Entry 2J3K (X-ray diffraction, 2.80 A resolution); this record covers chains A and B.

# Chain A
Protein: NADPH-dependent oxidoreductase 2-alkenal reductase
Source organism: Arabidopsis thaliana
Notes: EC 1.3.1.-, 1.3.1.74
UniProtKB: Q39172 (AER_ARATH); numbering as in UniProt (aligned over 1-345)
Chain sequence (345 residues; numbered 1 to 345; the number before each row is that of its first residue):
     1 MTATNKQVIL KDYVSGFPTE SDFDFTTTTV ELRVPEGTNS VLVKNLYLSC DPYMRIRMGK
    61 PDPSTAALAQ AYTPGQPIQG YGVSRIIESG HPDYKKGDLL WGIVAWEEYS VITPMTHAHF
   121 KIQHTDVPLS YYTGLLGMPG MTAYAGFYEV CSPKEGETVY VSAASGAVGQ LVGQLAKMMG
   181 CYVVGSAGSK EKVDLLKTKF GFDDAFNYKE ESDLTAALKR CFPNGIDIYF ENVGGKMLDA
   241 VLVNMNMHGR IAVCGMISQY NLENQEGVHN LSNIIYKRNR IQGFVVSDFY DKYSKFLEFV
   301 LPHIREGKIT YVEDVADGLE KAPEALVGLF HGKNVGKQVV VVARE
Disordered / not traced: 61-69
Sequence notes: conflict Asn279 (Ile in Q39172)
Small-molecule neighbours:
  - (2E,4R)-4-hydroxynon-2-enal (HNE): Tyr53, Tyr81, Ile103, Met138, Tyr260, Val286, Ser287
  - NADP (NAP; NADP nicotinamide-adenine-dinucleotide phosphate): Asp51, Pro52, Tyr53, Met138, Thr142, Ala163, Ser165, Gly166, Ala167, Val168, Gly169, Ser186, Ala187, Gly188, Lys192, Tyr208, Asn232, Val233, Cys254, Gly255, Met256, Ile257, Ser258, Tyr260, Phe284, Val285, Val286, Leu329, Phe330, His331, Gly332, Asn334, Gly336
UniProt features mapped onto this chain:
  - binding site (NADP(+)): Pro52, Tyr53, Ala163 to Gly169, Gly188, Lys192, Tyr208, Asn232, Cys254, Tyr260, Phe284 to Val286, Phe330, Asn334 to Gly336
  - binding site (substrate): Tyr53, Tyr260

# Chain B
Protein: NADPH-dependent oxidoreductase 2-alkenal reductase
Source organism: Arabidopsis thaliana
Notes: EC 1.3.1.-, 1.3.1.74
UniProtKB: Q39172 (AER_ARATH); residues 1001-1345 here correspond to UniProt positions 1-345 (UniProt number = residue number - 1000)
Chain sequence (345 residues; numbered 1001 to 1345; the number before each row is that of its first residue):
  1001 MTATNKQVIL KDYVSGFPTE SDFDFTTTTV ELRVPEGTNS VLVKNLYLSC DPYMRIRMGK
  1061 PDPSTAALAQ AYTPGQPIQG YGVSRIIESG HPDYKKGDLL WGIVAWEEYS VITPMTHAHF
  1121 KIQHTDVPLS YYTGLLGMPG MTAYAGFYEV CSPKEGETVY VSAASGAVGQ LVGQLAKMMG
  1181 CYVVGSAGSK EKVDLLKTKF GFDDAFNYKE ESDLTAALKR CFPNGIDIYF ENVGGKMLDA
  1241 VLVNMNMHGR IAVCGMISQY NLENQEGVHN LSNIIYKRNR IQGFVVSDFY DKYSKFLEFV
  1301 LPHIREGKIT YVEDVADGLE KAPEALVGLF HGKNVGKQVV VVARE
Sequence notes: conflict Asn1279 (Ile279 in Q39172)
Small-molecule neighbours:
  - (2E,4R)-4-hydroxynon-2-enal (HNE): Tyr1053, Arg1057, Leu1068, Gln1070, Tyr1081, Ile1103, Met1138, Cys1254, Tyr1260, Val1285, Val1286, Ser1287
  - NADP (NAP; NADP nicotinamide-adenine-dinucleotide phosphate): Cys1050, Pro1052, Tyr1053, Met1138, Pro1139, Thr1142, Ala1163, Ser1165, Gly1166, Ala1167, Val1168, Gly1169, Ala1187, Gly1188, Ser1189, Lys1192, Tyr1208, Asn1232, Val1233, Cys1254, Gly1255, Met1256, Ile1257, Ser1258, Tyr1260, Phe1284, Val1285, Val1286, Leu1329, Phe1330, His1331, Gly1332, Asn1334, Gly1336, Lys1337
UniProt features mapped onto this chain:
  - binding site (NADP(+)): Pro1052, Tyr1053, Ala1163 to Gly1169, Gly1188, Lys1192, Tyr1208, Asn1232, Cys1254, Tyr1260, Phe1284 to Val1286, Phe1330, Asn1334 to Gly1336
  - binding site (substrate): Tyr1053, Tyr1260

# Interface between chain A and chain B
Residue-residue contacts - 62 pairs, chain A then chain B:
  Leu238(A) - Leu1271(B)  hydrophobic
  Met247(A) - Ala1067(B)  hydrophobic
  Val253(A) - Ile1275(B)
  Cys254(A) - Ile1275(B)
  Gly255(A) - Ile1275(B)
  Met256(A) - Leu1271(B)
  Met256(A) - Ser1272(B)
  Tyr260(A) - Tyr1276(B)
  Gln265(A) - His1269(B)  hydrogen bond (backbone-side chain)
  Gln265(A) - Asn1270(B)
  Gln265(A) - Ser1272(B)  hydrogen bond
  Glu266(A) - His1269(B)
  Gly267(A) - Val1268(B)
  Gly267(A) - His1269(B)
  Val268(A) - Gly1267(B)
  Val268(A) - Val1268(B)  hydrogen bond (backbone-backbone)
  Val268(A) - Leu1271(B)  hydrophobic
  His269(A) - Gln1265(B)
  His269(A) - Glu1266(B)
  His269(A) - Gly1267(B)
  Leu271(A) - Met1256(B)
  Leu271(A) - Val1268(B)  hydrophobic
  Leu271(A) - Leu1271(B)  hydrophobic
  Ser272(A) - Gln1265(B)
  Asn273(A) - Ser1064(B)  hydrogen bond
  Ile274(A) - Val1253(B)  hydrophobic
  Ile274(A) - Gly1283(B)
  Ile275(A) - Val1253(B)
  Ile275(A) - Cys1254(B)
  Ile275(A) - Gly1255(B)
  Ile275(A) - Met1256(B)
  Ile275(A) - Phe1284(B)
  Ile275(A) - Val1285(B)
  Tyr276(A) - Ile1056(B)
  Tyr276(A) - Ser1064(B)
  Tyr276(A) - Thr1065(B)
  Tyr276(A) - Ala1067(B)
  Tyr276(A) - Leu1068(B)  hydrophobic
  Arg278(A) - Ala1067(B)  hydrogen bond (side chain-backbone)
  Arg278(A) - Gln1282(B)
  Arg278(A) - Gly1283(B)
  Arg278(A) - Val1285(B)
  Arg278(A) - Asp1288(B)  salt bridge
  Asn279(A) - Ile1281(B)
  Asn279(A) - Gln1282(B)
  Asn279(A) - Gly1283(B)  hydrogen bond (backbone-backbone)
  Arg280(A) - Ile1281(B)
  Arg280(A) - Gln1282(B)
  Ile281(A) - Ile1274(B)  hydrophobic
  Ile281(A) - Asn1279(B)
  Ile281(A) - Arg1280(B)
  Ile281(A) - Ile1281(B)  hydrogen bond (backbone-backbone)
  Gln282(A) - Arg1278(B)  hydrogen bond
  Gln282(A) - Asn1279(B)
  Gln282(A) - Arg1280(B)
  Gly283(A) - Ile1274(B)
  Gly283(A) - Arg1278(B)  hydrogen bond (backbone-side chain)
  Gly283(A) - Asn1279(B)  hydrogen bond (backbone-backbone)
  Phe284(A) - Ile1275(B)
  Phe284(A) - Arg1278(B)
  Val285(A) - Ile1275(B)
  Asp288(A) - Arg1278(B)
Other interface residues (no listed pair), chain A (33 interface residues in all): Ile56, Val150, Val243, His248, Lys277, Phe289
Other interface residues (no listed pair), chain B (33 interface residues in all): Leu1238, His1248, Tyr1260, Ser1287

# Overview
The chain A/chain B interface involves 33 residues from each chain, with 10 hydrogen bonds and 1 salt bridge.
Polar contacts include Arg278(A)-Asp1288(B), Gln265(A)-His1269(B) and Gln265(A)-Ser1272(B). Bound to chain A:
NADP and (2E,4R)-4-hydroxynon-2-enal. Bound to chain B: NADP and (2E,4R)-4-hydroxynon-2-enal.
Chain A and chain B are both NADPH-dependent oxidoreductase 2-alkenal reductase (Arabidopsis thaliana); the
structure, Crystal structure of Arabidopsis thaliana Double Bond Reductase (AT5G16970)-Ternary Complex II, was
determined by X-ray diffraction, deposited together with 2J3H, 2J3I and 2J3J.
